Entry 6PC5 (electron microscopy, 2.70 A resolution); this record covers chains I and M of the 8 polymer chains in the assembly.

Chain I:
Molecule: 23S ribosomal RNA
Source organism: Escherichia coli
Sequence (2904 nucleotides; each row starts with the number of its first residue):
     1 GGUUAAGCGA CUAAGCGUAC ACGGUGGAUG CCCUGGCAGU CAGAGGCGAU GAAGGACGUG
    61 CUAAUCUGCG AUAAGCGUCG GUAAGGUGAU AUGAACCGUU AUAACCGGCG AUUUCCGAAU
   121 GGGGAAACCC AGUGUGUUUC GACACACUAU CAUUAACUGA AUCCAUAGGU UAAUGAGGCG
   181 AACCGGGGGA ACUGAAACAU CUAAGUACCC CGAGGAAAAG AAAUCAACCG AGAUUCCCCC
   241 AGUAGCGGCG AGCGAACGGG GAGCAGCCCA GAGCCUGAAU CAGUGUGUGU GUUAGUGGAA
   301 GCGUCUGGAA AGGCGCGCGA UACAGGGUGA CAGCCCCGUA CACAAAAAUG CACAUGCUGU
   361 GAGCUCGAUG AGUAGGGCGG GACACGUGGU AUCCUGUCUG AAUAUGGGGG GACCAUCCUC
   421 CAAGGCUAAA UACUCCUGAC UGACCGAUAG UGAACCAGUA CCGUGAGGGA AAGGCGAAAA
   481 GAACCCCGGC GAGGGGAGUG AAAAAGAACC UGAAACCGUG UACGUACAAG CAGUGGGAGC
   541 ACGCUUAGGC GUGUGACUGC GUACCUUUUG UAUAAUGGGU CAGCGACUUA UAUUCUGUAG
   601 CAAGGUUAAC CGAAUAGGGG AGCCGAAGGG AAACCGAGUC UUAACUGGGC GUUAAGUUGC
   661 AGGGUAUAGA CCCGAAACCC GGUGAUCUAG CCAUGGGCAG GUUGAAGGUU GGGUAACACU
   721 AACUGGAGGA CCGAACCGAC UAAUGUUGAA AAAUUAGCGG AUGACUUGUG GCUGGGGGUG
   781 AAAGGCCAAU CAAACCGGGA GAUAGCUGGU UCUCCCCGAA AGCUAUUUAG GUAGCGCCUC
   841 GUGAAUUCAU CUCCGGGGGU AGAGCACUGU UUCGGCAAGG GGGUCAUCCC GACUUACCAA
   901 CCCGAUGCAA ACUGCGAAUA CCGGAGAAUG UUAUCACGGG AGACACACGG CGGGUGCUAA
   961 CGUCCGUCGU GAAGAGGGAA ACAACCCAGA CCGCCAGCUA AGGUCCCAAA GUCAUGGUUA
  1021 AGUGGGAAAC GAUGUGGGAA GGCCCAGACA GCCAGGAUGU UGGCUUAGAA GCAGCCAUCA
  1081 UUUAAAGAAA GCGUAAUAGC UCACUGGUCG AGUCGGCCUG CGCGGAAGAU GUAACGGGGC
  1141 UAAACCAUGC ACCGAAGCUG CGGCAGCGAC GCUUAUGCGU UGUUGGGUAG GGGAGCGUUC
  1201 UGUAAGCCUG CGAAGGUGUG CUGUGAGGCA UGCUGGAGGU AUCAGAAGUG CGAAUGCUGA
  1261 CAUAAGUAAC GAUAAAGCGG GUGAAAAGCC CGCUCGCCGG AAGACCAAGG GUUCCUGUCC
  1321 AACGUUAAUC GGGGCAGGGU GAGUCGACCC CUAAGGCGAG GCCGAAAGGC GUAGUCGAUG
  1381 GGAAACAGGU UAAUAUUCCU GUACUUGGUG UUACUGCGAA GGGGGGACGG AGAAGGCUAU
  1441 GUUGGCCGGG CGACGGUUGU CCCGGUUUAA GCGUGUAGGC UGGUUUUCCA GGCAAAUCCG
  1501 GAAAAUCAAG GCUGAGGCGU GAUGACGAGG CACUACGGUG CUGAAGCAAC AAAUGCCCUG
  1561 CUUCCAGGAA AAGCCUCUAA GCAUCAGGUA ACAUCAAAUC GUACCCCAAA CCGACACAGG
  1621 UGGUCAGGUA GAGAAUACCA AGGCGCUUGA GAGAACUCGG GUGAAGGAAC UAGGCAAAAU
  1681 GGUGCCGUAA CUUCGGGAGA AGGCACGCUG AUAUGUAGGU GAGGUCCCUC GCGGAUGGAG
  1741 CUGAAAUCAG UCGAAGAUAC CAGCUGGCUG CAACUGUUUA UUAAAAACAC AGCACUGUGC
  1801 AAACACGAAA GUGGACGUAU ACGGUGUGAC GCCUGCCCGG UGCCGGAAGG UUAAUUGAUG
  1861 GGGUUAGCGC AAGCGAAGCU CUUGAUCGAA GCCCCGGUAA ACGGCGGCCG UAACXAUAAC
  1921 GGUCCUAAGG UAGCGAAAUU CCUUGUCGGG UAAGUUCCGA CXUGCACGAA UGGCGUAAUG
  1981 AUGGCCAGGC UGUCUCCACC CGAGACUCAG UGAAAUUGAA CUCGCUGUGA AGAUGCAGUG
  2041 UACCCGCGGC AAGACGGAAA GACCCCGUXA ACCUUUACUA UAGCUUGACA CUGAACAUUG
  2101 AGCCUUGAUG UGUAGGAUAG GUGGGAGGCU UUGAAGUGUG GACGCCAGUC UGCAUGGAGC
  2161 CGACCUUGAA AUACCACCCU UUAAUGUUUG AUGUUCUAAC GUUGACCCGU AAUCCGGGUU
  2221 GCGGACAGUG UCUGGUGGGU AGUUUGACUG GGGCGGUCUC CUCCUAAAGA GUAACGGAGG
  2281 AGCACGAAGG UUGGCUAAUC CUGGUCGGAC AUCAGGAGGU UAGUGCAAUG GCAUAAGCCA
  2341 GCUUGACUGC GAGCGUGACG GCGCGAGCAG GUGCGAAAGC AGGUCAUAGU GAUCCGGUGG
  2401 UUCUGAAUGG AAGGGCCAUC GCUCAACGGA UAAAAGGUAC UCCGGGGAUA ACAGGCUGAU
  2461 ACCGCCCAAG AGUUCAUAUC GACGGCGGUG UUUGGCACCU CGAUGUCGGC UCAUCACAUC
  2521 CUGGGGCUGA AGUAGGUCCC AAGGGUAUGG CUGUUCGCCA UUUAAAGUGG UACGCGAGCU
  2581 GGGUUUAGAA CGUCGUGAGA CAGUUCGGUC CCUAUCUGCC GUGGGCGCUG GAGAACUGAG
  2641 GGGGGCUGCU CCUAGUACGA GAGGACCGGA GUGGACGCAU CACUGGUGUU CGGGUUGUCA
  2701 UGCCAAUGGC ACUGCCCGGU AGCUAAAUGC GGAAGAGAUA AGUGCUGAAA GCAUCUAAGC
  2761 ACGAAACUUG CCCCGAGAUG AGUUCUCCCU GACCCUUUAA GGGUCCUGAA GGAACGUUGA
  2821 AGACGACGAC GUUGAUAGGC CGGGUGUGUA AGCGCAGCGA UGCGUUGAGC UAACCGGUAC
  2881 UAAUGAACCG UGAGGCUUAA CCUU
Disordered / not traced: 886-891, 2030
Modified residues: 1MG (1N-methylguanosine-5'-monophosphate) at position 745, PSU (pseudouridine-5'-monophosphate) at position 746, 5MU (5-methyluridine 5'-monophosphate) at position 747, PSU (pseudouridine-5'-monophosphate) at position 955, 6MZ (N6-methyladenosine-5'-monophosphate) at position 1618, 2MG (2N-methylguanosine-5'-monophosphate) at position 1835, PSU (pseudouridine-5'-monophosphate) at position 1911, 3TD ((1S)-1,4-anhydro-1-(3-methyl-2,4-dioxo-1,2,3,4-tetrahydropyrimidin-5-yl)-5-O-phosphono-D-ribitol) at position 1915, PSU (pseudouridine-5'-monophosphate) at position 1917, 5MU (5-methyluridine 5'-monophosphate) at position 1939, 5MC (5-methylcytidine-5'-monophosphate) at position 1962, G7M (N7-methyl-guanosine-5'-monophosphate) at position 2069, OMG (o2'-methylguanosine-5'-monophosphate) at position 2251, 2MG (2N-methylguanosine-5'-monophosphate) at position 2445, PSU (pseudouridine-5'-monophosphate) at position 2457, OMC (o2'-methylycytidine-5'-monophosphate) at position 2498, 2MA (2-methyladenosine-5'-monophosphate) at position 2503, PSU (pseudouridine-5'-monophosphate) at position 2504, OMU (o2'-methyluridine 5'-monophosphate) at position 2552, PSU (pseudouridine-5'-monophosphate) at position 2580, PSU (pseudouridine-5'-monophosphate) at position 2605
Glycans and other covalent adducts: covalent link PSU_1911-A1918
Residues lining bound ligands: O7V ((2R)-2-[(3S,4R,5E,10E,12E,14S,16R,26aR)-16-fluoro-14-hydroxy-4,12-dimethyl-1,7,22-trioxo-4,7,8,9,14,15,16,17,24,25,26,26a-dodecahydro-1H,3H,22H-21,18-(azeno)pyrrolo[2,1-c][1,8,4,19]dioxadiazacyclotetracosin-3-yl]propyl isoquinolin-3-ylcarbamate): G2061, A2062, C2063, C2064, OMG_2251, A2450, A2451, C2452, 2MA_2503, PSU_2504, G2505, U2506, U2585, A2602
From the paper describing this entry:
  - binding site for O7V: C2452, A2602

Chain M:
Molecule: 50S ribosomal protein L4
Source organism: Escherichia coli
Reference sequence: D7Z9F6 (D7Z9F6_ECOLX); numbering as in UniProt (aligned over 1-201)
Chain sequence (201 residues; each row starts with the number of its first residue):
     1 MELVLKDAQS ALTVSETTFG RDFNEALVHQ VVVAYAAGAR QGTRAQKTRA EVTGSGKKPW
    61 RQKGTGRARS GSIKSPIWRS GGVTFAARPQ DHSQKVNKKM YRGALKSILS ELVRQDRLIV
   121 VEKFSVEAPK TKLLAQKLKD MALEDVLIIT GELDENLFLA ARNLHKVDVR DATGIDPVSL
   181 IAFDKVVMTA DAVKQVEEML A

How chain I and chain M interact:
Residue-residue contacts - 145 pairs, chain I then chain M:
  C37(I) with Ala45(M), hydrogen bond to the sugar
  A38(I) with Gln41(M), base contact; Thr43(M), base contact; Arg44(M), sugar contact; Ala45(M), sugar contact; Pro89(M), sugar contact
  G39(I) with Thr43(M), sugar contact
  G319(I) with Lys132(M), salt bridge to the phosphate
  A320(I) with Lys130(M), phosphate contact; Thr131(M), hydrogen bond to the base; Asn163(M), hydrogen bond to the base
  U321(I) with Pro129(M), phosphate contact; Lys130(M), salt bridge to the phosphate; Thr131(M), hydrogen bond to the phosphate; Leu159(M), sugar contact; Arg162(M), phosphate contact
  A322(I) with Arg162(M), salt bridge to the phosphate; Asn163(M), phosphate contact
  C323(I) with Asn163(M), hydrogen bond to the base
  A340(I) with Arg162(M), hydrogen bond to the sugar
  U441(I) with Gln41(M), hydrogen bond to the sugar
  G442(I) with Gln41(M), hydrogen bond to the sugar; Thr43(M), hydrogen bond to the base
  A443(I) with Ala36(M), base contact; Arg40(M), phosphate contact; Gln41(M), hydrogen bond to the phosphate
  C444(I) with Arg40(M), salt bridge to the phosphate; Thr43(M), sugar contact; Arg44(M), salt bridge to the phosphate
  U448(I) with Arg79(M), hydrogen bond to the sugar
  A449(I) with Ser80(M), hydrogen bond to the phosphate
  G450(I) with Val83(M), phosphate contact
  U451(I) with Lys47(M), phosphate contact; Thr53(M), phosphate contact
  G452(I) with Lys47(M), phosphate contact; Val52(M), phosphate contact; Thr53(M), hydrogen bond to the phosphate
  G458(I) with Thr53(M), base contact
  G468(I) with Ser55(M), hydrogen bond to the phosphate
  G469(I) with Gly54(M), phosphate contact; Ser55(M), hydrogen bond to the phosphate
  A471(I) with Arg79(M), salt bridge to the phosphate; Ser80(M), phosphate contact
  A472(I) with Arg79(M), salt bridge to the phosphate
  A586(I) with Thr84(M), phosphate contact; Phe85(M), phosphate contact
  C587(I) with Phe85(M), sugar contact
  U588(I) with Phe85(M), base contact
  U589(I) with Gln90(M), phosphate contact
  A590(I) with Gln90(M), phosphate contact
  A599(I) with Asn24(M), hydrogen bond to the phosphate; Met100(M), base contact
  G600(I) with Asn24(M), hydrogen bond to the phosphate; Met100(M), sugar contact
  C601(I) with Lys99(M), hydrogen bond to the sugar
  G605(I) with Lys99(M), salt bridge to the phosphate
  U606(I) with Lys95(M), hydrogen bond to the sugar; Asn97(M), phosphate contact; Lys99(M), salt bridge to the phosphate
  U607(I) with Lys95(M), phosphate contact; Asn97(M), phosphate contact; Lys98(M), hydrogen bond to the phosphate
  U615(I) with Ala34(M), base contact; Tyr35(M), stacking on the base; Gly38(M), base contact; Ala39(M), base contact
  A616(I) with Tyr101(M), phosphate contact; Thr173(M), hydrogen bond to the base
  G617(I) with Arg102(M), salt bridge to the phosphate
  G618(I) with Lys98(M), salt bridge to the phosphate; Arg102(M), salt bridge to the phosphate
  G619(I) with Lys98(M), hydrogen bond to the base
  G620(I) with Lys98(M), base contact
  U658(I) with Lys95(M), hydrogen bond to the sugar; Asn97(M), hydrogen bond to the base
  G659(I) with Gln30(M), hydrogen bond to the base; Lys95(M), salt bridge to the phosphate; Asn97(M), sugar contact
  C660(I) with Gln30(M), hydrogen bond to the sugar; Gln94(M), sugar contact; Lys95(M), phosphate contact
  C671(I) with Phe85(M), sugar contact
  C672(I) with Pro76(M), phosphate contact; Thr84(M), sugar contact
  C673(I) with Arg49(M), salt bridge to the phosphate; Ser75(M), sugar contact; Pro76(M), sugar contact; Ile77(M), sugar contact
  G674(I) with Arg49(M), salt bridge to the phosphate; Lys58(M), phosphate contact; Gln62(M), hydrogen bond to the sugar; Arg69(M), sugar contact; Ser70(M), phosphate contact; Gly71(M), sugar contact; Ser72(M), phosphate contact
  A675(I) with Lys58(M), salt bridge to the phosphate; Gln62(M), hydrogen bond to the sugar; Ser70(M), phosphate contact; Gly71(M), phosphate contact
  A676(I) with Lys58(M), phosphate contact
  C796(I) with Lys57(M), salt bridge to the phosphate
  G797(I) with Ser55(M), hydrogen bond to the phosphate; Lys57(M), phosphate contact
  G798(I) with Gly54(M), phosphate contact; Ser55(M), phosphate contact; Gly56(M), hydrogen bond to the phosphate
  G801(I) with Thr48(M), base contact; Arg49(M), hydrogen bond to the sugar; Ala50(M), phosphate contact; Thr84(M), base contact
  U807(I) with Arg69(M), hydrogen bond to the base
  A1205(I) with His165(M), hydrogen bond to the base
  A1244(I) with His29(M), hydrogen bond to the sugar
  G1245(I) with His29(M), phosphate contact
  A1246(I) with Arg40(M), hydrogen bond to the sugar
  G1248(I) with Arg44(M), salt bridge to the phosphate; Gln46(M), base contact; Val83(M), base contact
  A1254(I) with Ile77(M), base contact
  U1255(I) with Gly66(M), base contact; Arg67(M), hydrogen bond to the base; Ala68(M), base contact
  G1256(I) with Ala68(M), phosphate contact; Ile77(M), hydrogen bond to the base; Trp78(M), sugar contact
  C1257(I) with Arg67(M), salt bridge to the phosphate; Ile77(M), sugar contact; Trp78(M), sugar contact; Arg79(M), hydrogen bond to the sugar
  U1258(I) with Arg67(M), salt bridge to the phosphate; Arg79(M), sugar contact
  A2059(I) with Gly64(M), sugar contact; Gly66(M), phosphate contact
  A2060(I) with Lys63(M), hydrogen bond to the sugar; Gly64(M), hydrogen bond to the phosphate; Thr65(M), phosphate contact; Gly66(M), phosphate contact; Arg69(M), base contact
  G2061(I) with Lys63(M), salt bridge to the phosphate
  C2443(I) with Gln62(M), phosphate contact; Lys63(M), phosphate contact
  G2444(I) with Gln62(M), phosphate contact; Lys63(M), salt bridge to the phosphate; Arg69(M), hydrogen bond to the phosphate
  2MG_2445(I) with Arg69(M), salt bridge to the phosphate
Interface residues without a listed pair, chain I (74 interface residues in all): A324, C584, G585, A661
Interface residues without a listed pair, chain M (73 interface residues in all): Ala26, Leu27, Val33, Ala37, Gly42, Ile73, Lys74, Val96, Leu164

In short:
Chain I and chain M form an interface of 74 and 73 residues respectively, with 41 hydrogen bonds, 23 salt
bridges and 1 aromatic stacking contact. Among the polar pairs are A320(I)-Thr131(M), A320(I)-Asn163(M) and
C323(I)-Asn163(M). Bound to chain I: compound O7V. The paper reports a binding site for O7V at C2452(I) and
A2602(I).
Chain I is 23S ribosomal RNA and chain M is 50S ribosomal protein L4, both from Escherichia coli; the
structure, E. coli 50S ribosome bound to compounds 46 and VS1, was determined by electron microscopy together
with 6PC6, 6PC7, 6PC8, 6PCH, 6PCQ, 6PCR and 3 further entries from the same study.
